6HNR - chains A and C of the 4 polymer chains in the assembly; structure by X-ray diffraction, 1.58 A resolution.

Chain A:
Name: Pteridine reductase
Source organism: Trypanosoma brucei brucei
UniProtKB: O76290 (O76290_TRYBB); residues 1-268 here = UniProt positions 1-268
Amino-acid sequence (288 residues; numbered -19 to 268; the number before each row is that of its first residue; numbers below 1 keep their minus sign (Met-19 is residue -19)):
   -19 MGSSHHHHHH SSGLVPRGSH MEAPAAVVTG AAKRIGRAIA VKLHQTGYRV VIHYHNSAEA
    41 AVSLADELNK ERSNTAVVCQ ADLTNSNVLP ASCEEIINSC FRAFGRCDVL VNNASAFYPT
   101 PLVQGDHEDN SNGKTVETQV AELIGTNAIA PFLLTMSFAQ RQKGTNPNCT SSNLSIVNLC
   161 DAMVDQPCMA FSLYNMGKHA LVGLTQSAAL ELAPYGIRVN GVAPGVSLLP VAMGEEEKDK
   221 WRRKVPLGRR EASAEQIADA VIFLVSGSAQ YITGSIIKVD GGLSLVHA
Not modelled in the structure: -19 to 1, 105-113, 143-151
Construct notes: initiating methionine (-19); expression tag (-18 to 0)
Ligand contacts:
  - GFE (1-(3,4-dichlorophenyl)-6,6-dimethyl-1,3,5-triazine-2,4-diamine): Arg14, Ser95, Ala96, Phe97, Asp161, Tyr174, Val206, Ser207, Leu208, Leu209, Pro210, Met213, Trp221
  - NADP (NAP; NADP nicotinamide-adenine-dinucleotide phosphate): Gly10, Arg14, Ile15, Gly16, His33, Tyr34, His35, Asn36, Ser37, Ala61, Asp62, Leu63, Thr64, Asn93, Ala94, Ser95, Ala96, Thr126, Asn127, Leu159, Cys160, Asp161, Tyr174, Lys178, Pro204, Gly205, Val206, Ser207, Leu208

Chain C:
Name: Pteridine reductase
Source organism: Trypanosoma brucei brucei
UniProtKB: O76290 (O76290_TRYBB); residue numbers follow UniProt; this construct covers 1-268
Amino-acid sequence (288 residues; row label = number of the first residue in the row; numbers below 1 keep their minus sign (Met-19 is residue -19)):
   -19 MGSSHHHHHH SSGLVPRGSH MEAPAAVVTG AAKRIGRAIA VKLHQTGYRV VIHYHNSAEA
    41 AVSLADELNK ERSNTAVVCQ ADLTNSNVLP ASCEEIINSC FRAFGRCDVL VNNASAFYPT
   101 PLVQGDHEDN SNGKTVETQV AELIGTNAIA PFLLTMSFAQ RQKGTNPNCT SSNLSIVNLC
   161 DAMVDQPCMA FSLYNMGKHA LVGLTQSAAL ELAPYGIRVN GVAPGVSLLP VAMGEEEKDK
   221 WRRKVPLGRR EASAEQIADA VIFLVSGSAQ YITGSIIKVD GGLSLVHA
Not modelled in the structure: -19 to 2, 104-113, 143-150
Construct notes: initiating methionine (-19); expression tag (-18 to 0)
Modified positions: Cys168 (S-oxy cysteine; CSX)
Ligand contacts:
  - GFE (1-(3,4-dichlorophenyl)-6,6-dimethyl-1,3,5-triazine-2,4-diamine): Arg14, Ser95, Ala96, Phe97, Asp161, Tyr174, Gly205, Val206, Ser207, Leu208, Leu209, Pro210, Trp221
  - NADP (NAP; NADP nicotinamide-adenine-dinucleotide phosphate): Gly10, Arg14, Ile15, Gly16, His33, Tyr34, His35, Asn36, Ser37, Ala61, Asp62, Leu63, Thr64, Asn93, Ala94, Ser95, Ala96, Thr126, Asn127, Leu159, Cys160, Asp161, Tyr174, Lys178, Pro204, Gly205, Val206, Ser207, Leu208

Interface between chain A and chain C:
Pairs across the interface (57):
  Gln186(A) with Leu265(C)
  Ala189(A) with Leu265(C), hydrophobic
  Leu190(A) with Val266(C), hydrophobic
  Ala193(A) with Pro226(C); Leu227(C), hydrophobic
  Arg198(A) with Leu227(C)
  Val206(A) with Tyr251(C), hydrogen bond (backbone-side chain)
  Val225(A) with Tyr251(C)
  Pro226(A) with Leu190(C), hydrophobic; Ala193(C)
  Leu227(A) with Ala193(C); Arg198(C); Gln250(C); Tyr251(C)
  Arg230(A) with Tyr251(C), hydrogen bond (backbone-side chain)
  Glu231(A) with Tyr251(C)
  Ala232(A) with Tyr251(C), hydrogen bond (backbone-side chain)
  Gln236(A) with Tyr251(C)
  Asp239(A) with Ser248(C)
  Phe243(A) with Phe243(C), hydrophobic
  Ser248(A) with Asp239(C)
  Gln250(A) with Leu227(C); Arg230(C), hydrogen bond
  Tyr251(A) with Val206(C); Val225(C); Leu227(C); Arg230(C), hydrogen bond (side chain-backbone); Glu231(C); Ala232(C), hydrogen bond (side chain-backbone); Gln236(C); Val259(C); Asp260(C); Gly261(C), hydrogen bond (backbone-backbone)
  Ile252(A) with Lys258(C)
  Thr253(A) with Leu227(C); Asp260(C); Gly261(C); Gly262(C)
  Gly254(A) with Lys258(C), hydrogen bond (backbone-side chain); Leu265(C)
  Ser255(A) with Lys258(C), hydrogen bond (side chain-backbone)
  Ile257(A) with Ile257(C), hydrophobic
  Lys258(A) with Ile252(C); Gly254(C), hydrogen bond (side chain-backbone); Ser255(C), hydrogen bond (backbone-side chain)
  Val259(A) with Tyr251(C); Ile252(C), hydrophobic
  Asp260(A) with Tyr251(C); Thr253(C)
  Gly261(A) with Tyr251(C), hydrogen bond (backbone-backbone); Thr253(C)
  Gly262(A) with Thr253(C)
  Leu265(A) with Gln186(C); Ala189(C), hydrophobic; Leu190(C); Gly254(C)
  Val266(A) with Leu190(C), hydrophobic
Also at the interface, not in a pair above, chain A (33 interface residues in all): Pro194, Ala240, Gly247
Also at the interface, not in a pair above, chain C (33 interface residues in all): Pro194, Ala240, Gly247

Overview:
Chain A and chain C each contribute 33 residues to their interface; the contacts include 12 hydrogen bonds.
Polar contacts include Val206(A)-Tyr251(C), Arg230(A)-Tyr251(C) and Ala232(A)-Tyr251(C). Ligands of chain A:
NADP and compound GFE. Chain C binds NADP and compound GFE.
Chain A is Pteridine reductase and chain C is Pteridine reductase, both from Trypanosoma brucei brucei; the
structure, Trypanosoma brucei PTR1 in complex with the triazine inhibitor 1 (F217), was determined by X-ray
diffraction, deposited together with 6HNC and 6HOW.
